8P15 - chains B and G of the 7 polymer chains in the assembly; structure by electron microscopy, 5.90 A resolution (low resolution: residue-level contacts below are approximate; hydrogen-bond / salt-bridge calls are withheld).

# Chain B
Molecule: Guanine nucleotide-binding protein G(I)/G(S)/G(T) subunit beta-1
Source organism: Bos taurus
Reference sequence: P62871 (GBB1_BOVIN); residue numbers follow UniProt; this construct covers 1-340
Chain sequence (340 residues; each row starts with the number of its first residue):
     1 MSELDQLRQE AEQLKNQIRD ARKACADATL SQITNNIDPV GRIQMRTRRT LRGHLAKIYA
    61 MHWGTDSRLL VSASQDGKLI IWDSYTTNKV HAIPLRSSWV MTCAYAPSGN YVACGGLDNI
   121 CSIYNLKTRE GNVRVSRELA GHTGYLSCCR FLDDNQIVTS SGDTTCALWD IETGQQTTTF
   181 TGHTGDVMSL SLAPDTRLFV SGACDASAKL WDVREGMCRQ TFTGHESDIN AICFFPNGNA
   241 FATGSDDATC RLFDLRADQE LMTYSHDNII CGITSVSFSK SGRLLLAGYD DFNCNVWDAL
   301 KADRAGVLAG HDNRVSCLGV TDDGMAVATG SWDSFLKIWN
Not modelled in the structure: 1-28
UniProt features mapped onto this chain:
  - modified residue: S2 (N-acetylserine), H266 (Phosphohistidine)

# Chain G
Molecule: Guanine nucleotide-binding protein G(T) subunit gamma-T1
Source organism: Bos taurus
Reference sequence: P02698 (GBG1_BOVIN); residue numbers follow UniProt; this construct covers 1-74
Chain sequence (74 residues; numbered 1 to 74; the number before each row is that of its first residue):
     1 MPVINIEDLT EKDKLKMEVD QLKKEVTLER MLVSKCCEEF RDYVEERSGE DPLVKGIPED
    61 KNPFKELKGG CVIS
Not modelled in the structure: 1-30, 67-74
UniProt features mapped onto this chain:
  - modified residue: C71 (Cysteine methyl ester)
  - lipidation: C71 (S-farnesyl cysteine)

# How chain B and chain G interact
Contacting residue pairs - 33 pairs, chain B then chain G:
  T29(B) with V33(G)
  L30(B) with C37(G)
  I33(B) with S34(G); C37(G); R41(G)
  V40(B) with V54(G)
  R46(B) with I57(G)
  R48(B) with N62(G); F64(G); E66(G)
  R49(B) with F64(G)
  Y85(B) with F64(G)
  F235(B) with F40(G); Y43(G)
  P236(B) with Y43(G)
  N237(B) with E39(G)
  D254(B) with C36(G)
  R256(B) with C36(G)
  A257(B) with M31(G)
  L261(B) with V33(G)
  K280(B) with E50(G)
  S281(B) with V44(G); R47(G)
  D323(B) with E50(G)
  G324(B) with D51(G); P52(G); L53(G)
  M325(B) with E50(G); P52(G); L53(G)
  N340(B) with P52(G); L53(G); I57(G)
Other interface residues (no listed pair), chain B (27 interface residues in all): T34, M45, N239, A240, L252, L300
Other interface residues (no listed pair), chain G (22 interface residues in all): K35, E38

# Overview
Chain B and chain G form an interface of 27 and 22 residues respectively.
Here chain B is Guanine nucleotide-binding protein G(I)/G(S)/G(T) subunit beta-1 and chain G is Guanine
nucleotide-binding protein G(T) subunit gamma-T1, both from Bos taurus. Entry 8P15 (Cryo-EM structure of
Rhodopsin-Gi bound with antibody fragments scFv16 and Fab79, conformation 2) was determined by electron
microscopy, deposited together with 8P12 and 8P13.
